Entry 6TET (X-ray diffraction, 1.50 A resolution); this record covers chain A.

[Chain A]
Molecule: Mycocyclosin synthase
From: Mycobacterium tuberculosis
Notes: EC 1.14.19.70
UniProt: P9WPP6 (CP121_MYCTO); residues 1-396 here = UniProt positions 1-396
Chain sequence (396 residues; numbered 1 to 396; the number before each row is that of its first residue):
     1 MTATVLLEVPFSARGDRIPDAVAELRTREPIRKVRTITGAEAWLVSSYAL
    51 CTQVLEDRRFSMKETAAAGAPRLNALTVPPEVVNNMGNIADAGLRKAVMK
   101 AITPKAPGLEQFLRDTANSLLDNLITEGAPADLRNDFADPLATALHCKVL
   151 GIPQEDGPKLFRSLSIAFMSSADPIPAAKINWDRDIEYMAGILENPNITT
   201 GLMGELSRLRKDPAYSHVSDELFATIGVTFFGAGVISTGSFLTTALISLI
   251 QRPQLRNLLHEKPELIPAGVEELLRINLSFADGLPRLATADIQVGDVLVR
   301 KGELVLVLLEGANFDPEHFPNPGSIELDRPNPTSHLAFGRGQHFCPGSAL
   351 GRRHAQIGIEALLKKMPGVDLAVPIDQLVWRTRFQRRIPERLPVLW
Unresolved in the structure: 1-4
Metal / ion sites: heme Fe near Cys345 (its only coordinating residue here)
Ligand contacts:
  - heme (HEM): Met62, Met86, Ile102, His146, Phe230, Ala233, Gly234, Ser237, Thr238, Phe241, Leu274, Phe280, Leu284, Arg286, Leu309, Ala337, Phe338, Gly339, Gln342, His343, Cys345, Pro346, Gly347, Leu350, Gly351
  - N5Z (1-[(E)-3-[4-(4-fluorophenyl)phenyl]prop-2-enyl]imidazole): Thr77, Val78, Ser163, Leu164, Ala167, Phe168, Ala178, Asn181, Trp182, Asp185, Val228, Thr229, Ala233, Ser237, Phe280, Arg386
Reported in the primary citation:
  - binding site for N5Z: Phe168, Trp182

[Summary]
Chain A binds compound N5Z and heme. The paper reports a binding site for N5Z at Phe168 and Trp182.
Chain A is Mycocyclosin synthase (Mycobacterium tuberculosis); the structure, The structure of CYP121 in
complex with inhibitor L21, was determined by X-ray diffraction, deposited together with 6TE7 and 6TEV.
